Entry 1F8V (X-ray diffraction, 3.00 A resolution); this record covers chains B and E of the 7 polymer chains in the assembly.

Chain B:
Name: Mature capsid protein beta
Organism: Pariacato virus
UniProt: Q9J7Z0 (COAT_PAV); residue numbers follow UniProt; this construct covers 7-361
Sequence (355 residues; each row starts with the number of its first residue):
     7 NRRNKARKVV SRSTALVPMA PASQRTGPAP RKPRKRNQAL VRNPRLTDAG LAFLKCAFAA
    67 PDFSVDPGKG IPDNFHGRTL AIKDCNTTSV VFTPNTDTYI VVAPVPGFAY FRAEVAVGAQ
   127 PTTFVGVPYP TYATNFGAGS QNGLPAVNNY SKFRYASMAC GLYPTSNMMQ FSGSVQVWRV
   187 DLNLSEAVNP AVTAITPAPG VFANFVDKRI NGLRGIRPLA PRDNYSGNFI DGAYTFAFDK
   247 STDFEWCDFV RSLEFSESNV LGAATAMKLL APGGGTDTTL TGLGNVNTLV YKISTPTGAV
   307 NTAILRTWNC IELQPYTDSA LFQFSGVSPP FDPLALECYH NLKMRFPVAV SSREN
Disordered / not traced: 7-48
Ion coordination: Ca2+: Asp249 (shared with 2 residues of chain A; 1 residue of chain C)
Curated features (UniProtKB/Swiss-Prot):
  - active site: Asp68
  - binding site (Ca(2+)): Asp249, Glu251, Ala272
  - site: Asn361 (Cleavage)

Chain E:
Name: Mature capsid protein gamma
Organism: Pariacato virus
UniProt: Q9J7Z0 (COAT_PAV); numbering as in UniProt (aligned over 362-401)
Sequence (40 residues; numbered 362 to 401; the number before each row is that of its first residue):
   362 SKFWEGVLRV LNQISGTLSV IPGPVGTISA GVHQLTGMYM
Disordered / not traced: 384-401

Chain B / chain E interface:
Residue-residue contacts (28):
  Asn49(B) - Leu379(E)
  Asn49(B) - Ser380(E)
  Asn49(B) - Val381(E)  hydrogen bond (side chain-backbone)
  Arg51(B) - Leu372(E)
  Leu52(B) - Leu372(E)  hydrophobic
  Leu60(B) - Trp365(E)
  Lys61(B) - Trp365(E)
  Phe64(B) - Phe364(E)
  Phe64(B) - Val368(E)  hydrophobic
  Ala65(B) - Trp365(E)
  Asp68(B) - Lys363(E)  hydrogen bond (backbone-side chain)
  Asp68(B) - Phe364(E)  hydrogen bond (side chain-backbone)
  Asp68(B) - Trp365(E)  hydrogen bond (side chain-backbone)
  Phe69(B) - Trp365(E)  hydrophobic
  Phe242(B) - Phe364(E)  hydrophobic
  Glu343(B) - Gly377(E)
  Glu343(B) - Thr378(E)  hydrogen bond (side chain-backbone)
  Cys344(B) - Leu372(E)  hydrophobic
  Cys344(B) - Ile375(E)  hydrophobic
  Asn347(B) - Ile375(E)
  Leu348(B) - Val371(E)  hydrophobic
  Leu348(B) - Leu372(E)  hydrophobic
  Arg351(B) - Val371(E)
  Phe352(B) - Val368(E)  hydrophobic
  Phe352(B) - Val371(E)  hydrophobic
  Glu360(B) - Ser362(E)
  Glu360(B) - Phe364(E)
  Asn361(B) - Phe364(E)  hydrogen bond (backbone-backbone)
Other interface residues (no listed pair), chain B (23 interface residues in all): Pro50, Leu57, Tyr240, Leu340, Val356
Other interface residues (no listed pair), chain E (15 interface residues in all): Gly367, Ser376

In short:
23 residues of chain B and 15 residues of chain E are in contact, with 6 hydrogen bonds. Polar contacts
include Asn49(B)-Val381(E), Asp68(B)-Lys363(E) and Asp68(B)-Phe364(E). Curated annotation (UniProt) lists
active-site residue Asp68(B) and 3 Ca2+-binding residues on chain B.
Chain B is Mature capsid protein beta and chain E is Mature capsid protein gamma, both from Pariacato virus;
the structure, The structure of pariacoto virus reveals a dodecahedral cage of duplex RNA, was determined by
X-ray diffraction.
